Entry 3LG7 (X-ray diffraction, 2.50 A resolution); this record covers chains A and B of the 3 polymer chains in the assembly.

[Chain A (and B)]
Molecule: 4e10_s0_1ez3a_002_c (T246)
Organism: Artificial gene
Notes: chain B of this document is another copy of the same molecule, construct and numbering; everything in this record applies to it too
Amino-acid sequence (133 residues; row label = number of the first residue in the row; numbering starts at 0):
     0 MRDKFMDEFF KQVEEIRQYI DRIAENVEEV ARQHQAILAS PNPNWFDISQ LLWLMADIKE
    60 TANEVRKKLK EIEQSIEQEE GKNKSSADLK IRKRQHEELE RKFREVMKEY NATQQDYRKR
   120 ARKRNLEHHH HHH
Not modelled in the structure: 80-82, 127-132
Modified / non-standard residues: Met-0 (n-formylmethionine; FME)

[How chain A and chain B interact]
Residue-residue contacts - 24 pairs, chain A then chain B:
  Ser-39(A) with Asn-124(B), hydrogen bond
  Asn-41(A) with Asn-124(B), hydrogen bond (side chain-backbone)
  Pro-42(A) with Asn-124(B), hydrogen bond (backbone-side chain)
  Asn-43(A) with Ala-120(B); Arg-121(B); Asn-124(B)
  Trp-44(A) with Ile-36(B), hydrophobic; Pro-42(B), hydrophobic; Trp-44(B), hydrophobic; Ile-47(B), hydrophobic; Tyr-116(B), hydrogen bond (backbone-side chain)
  Phe-45(A) with Tyr-116(B), hydrophobic; Arg-117(B); Ala-120(B)
  Ser-48(A) with Ile-47(B); Leu-50(B); Leu-51(B); Tyr-116(B), hydrogen bond
  Leu-51(A) with Ile-47(B), hydrophobic
  Trp-52(A) with Leu-51(B), hydrophobic; Met-54(B); Ala-55(B)
  Asp-56(A) with Lys-58(B), salt bridge
  Glu-59(A) with Lys-58(B), salt bridge
Interface residues without a listed pair, chain B (15 interface residues in all): Leu-37

[In short]
11 residues of chain A and 15 residues of chain B are in contact; the contacts include 5 hydrogen bonds and 2
salt bridges. Among the polar pairs are Asp-56(A)/Lys-58(B), Glu-59(A)/Lys-58(B) and Ser-39(A)/Asn-124(B).
Chain A and chain B are both 4e10_s0_1ez3a_002_c (T246) (Artificial gene); the structure, Crystal structure of
HIV epitope-scaffold 4E10_S0_1EZ3A_002_C, was determined by X-ray diffraction together with 3LEF and 3LF9 from
the same study.
